PDB entry 6G94 | X-ray diffraction, 2.50 A resolution | chains Q and B of the 10 polymer chains in the assembly

== Chain Q ==
Molecule: Hydrogenase-1 small chain
Organism: Escherichia coli K-12
Notes: EC 1.12.99.6
UniProt: P69739 (MBHS_ECOLI); residues 1-327 here correspond to UniProt positions 46-372 (UniProt number = residue number + 45)
Amino-acid sequence (335 residues; row label = number of the first residue in the row):
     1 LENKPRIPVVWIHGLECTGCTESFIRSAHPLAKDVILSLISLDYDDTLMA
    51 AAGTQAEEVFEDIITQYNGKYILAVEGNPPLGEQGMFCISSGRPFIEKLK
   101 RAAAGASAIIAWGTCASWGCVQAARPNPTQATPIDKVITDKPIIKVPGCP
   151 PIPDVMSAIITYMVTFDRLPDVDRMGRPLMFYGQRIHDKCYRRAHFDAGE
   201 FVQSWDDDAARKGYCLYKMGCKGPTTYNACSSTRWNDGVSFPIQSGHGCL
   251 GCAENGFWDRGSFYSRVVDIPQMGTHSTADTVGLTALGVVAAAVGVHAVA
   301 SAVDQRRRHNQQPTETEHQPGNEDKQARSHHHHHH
Disordered / not traced: 1-3, 299-335
Sequence notes: conflict Gly-19 (Cys64 in P69739); expression tag (328-335)
Metal / ion sites: Fe4S4 Fe: Cys-17, Cys-20, Cys-115, Cys-120, Cys-149; 4Fe-4S cluster Fe: His-187, Cys-190, Cys-215, Cys-221; 3Fe-4S cluster Fe: Cys-230, Cys-249, Cys-252
Small-molecule neighbours:
  - Fe4S4 (ER2): Glu-16, Cys-17, Thr-18, Gly-19, Cys-20, Glu-76, Gly-113, Thr-114, Cys-115, Cys-120, Gly-148, Cys-149, Pro-150
  - 3Fe-4S cluster (F3S): Ile-186, Thr-226, Asn-228, Cys-230, Trp-235, Phe-241, Pro-242, Cys-249, Leu-250, Gly-251, Cys-252, Ala-253
  - 4Fe-4S cluster (SF4): Ile-186, His-187, Cys-190, Arg-192, Arg-193, Phe-196, Cys-215, Leu-216, Tyr-217, Cys-221, Gly-223, Pro-224, Ile-243
Curated features (UniProtKB/Swiss-Prot):
  - binding site ([4Fe-4S] cluster): Cys-17, Cys-20, Cys-115, Cys-149, His-187, Cys-190, Cys-215, Cys-221
  - binding site ([3Fe-4S] cluster): Cys-230, Cys-249, Cys-252

== Chain B ==
Molecule: Probable Ni/Fe-hydrogenase 1 B-type cytochrome subunit
Organism: Escherichia coli K-12
UniProt: P0AAM1 (CYBH_ECOLI); residues 1-235 here = UniProt positions 1-235
Amino-acid sequence (235 residues; row label = number of the first residue in the row):
     1 MQQKSDNVVSHYVFEAPVRIWHWLTVLCMAVLMVTGYFIGKPLPSVSGEA
    51 TYLFYMGYIRLIHFSAGMVFTVVLLMRIYWAFVGNRYSRELFIVPVWRKS
   101 WWQGVWYEIRWYLFLAKRPSADIGHNPIAQAAMFGYFLMSVFMIITGFAL
   151 YSEHSQYAIFAPFRYVVEFFYWTGGNSMDIHSWHRLGMWLIGAFVIGHVY
   201 MALREDIMSDDTVISTMVNGYRSHKFGKISNKERS
Disordered / not traced: 1-13, 84-100, 115-126, 203-235
Metal / ion sites: heme Fe: His-63, His-184
Small-molecule neighbours: heme (HEM): Met-29, Leu-32, Met-33, Gly-36, Tyr-37, Ile-39, Gly-40, Arg-60, His-63, Phe-64, Gly-67, Phe-70, Thr-71, Met-143, Ile-144, Gly-147, Phe-148, Leu-150, Tyr-151, His-181, His-184, Arg-185, Met-188, Ile-191

== How chain Q and chain B interact ==
Contacting residue pairs (36; chain Q residue first):
  Arg-185(Q) / Glu-49(B)  salt bridge
  Arg-185(Q) / Thr-51(B)
  Arg-185(Q) / Tyr-52(B)
  His-187(Q) / Thr-51(B)
  Asp-188(Q) / Glu-49(B)
  Asp-188(Q) / Ala-50(B)  hydrogen bond (side chain-backbone)
  Asp-188(Q) / Thr-51(B)  hydrogen bond
  Arg-193(Q) / Ala-50(B)  hydrogen bond (side chain-backbone)
  Asp-197(Q) / Phe-54(B)
  Glu-200(Q) / His-154(B)
  Tyr-214(Q) / Ser-155(B)
  Pro-224(Q) / Thr-51(B)
  Tyr-227(Q) / Glu-49(B)  hydrogen bond
  Pro-271(Q) / Thr-51(B)
  Pro-271(Q) / Tyr-52(B)
  Met-273(Q) / Phe-54(B)
  Met-273(Q) / Tyr-58(B)  hydrophobic
  Met-273(Q) / Leu-61(B)  hydrophobic
  Gly-274(Q) / Leu-61(B)
  Thr-275(Q) / Gly-57(B)
  Thr-275(Q) / Arg-60(B)
  Thr-275(Q) / Leu-61(B)
  Thr-275(Q) / Phe-64(B)
  His-276(Q) / Phe-64(B)
  His-276(Q) / Tyr-151(B)  hydrogen bond (backbone-side chain)
  Thr-278(Q) / Leu-61(B)
  Ala-279(Q) / Phe-64(B)  hydrophobic
  Ala-279(Q) / Ser-65(B)
  Ala-279(Q) / Met-68(B)
  Ala-279(Q) / Tyr-151(B)
  Asp-280(Q) / Tyr-151(B)  hydrogen bond
  Val-282(Q) / Ser-65(B)
  Val-282(Q) / Val-69(B)  hydrophobic
  Gly-283(Q) / Met-68(B)
  Ala-286(Q) / Val-72(B)  hydrophobic
  Val-290(Q) / Val-72(B)  hydrophobic
Also at the interface, not in a pair above, chain Q (28 interface residues in all): Gly-183, Gln-184, Lys-212, Asp-269, Ile-270, Leu-287, Ala-293
Also at the interface, not in a pair above, chain B (18 interface residues in all): Phe-14

== Summary ==
28 residues of chain Q and 18 residues of chain B are in contact; the contacts include 6 hydrogen bonds and 1
salt bridge. Polar pairs include Arg-185(Q)/Glu-49(B), Asp-188(Q)/Ala-50(B) and Asp-188(Q)/Thr-51(B). Chain Q
binds 4Fe-4S cluster, 3Fe-4S cluster and Fe4S4. Bound to chain B: heme.
Here chain Q is Hydrogenase-1 small chain and chain B is Probable Ni/Fe-hydrogenase 1 B-type cytochrome
subunit, both from Escherichia coli K-12. Entry 6G94 (Structure of E. coli hydrogenase-1 C19G variant in
complex with cytochrome b) was determined by X-ray diffraction.
